6RDG - chains S and Z of the 20 polymer chains in the assembly; structure by electron microscopy, 2.90 A resolution.

[Chain S]
Molecule: ATP synthase gamma chain, mitochondrial
Source organism: Polytomella sp. Pringsheim 198.80
UniProt: Q4LDE7 (Q4LDE7_9CHLO); residue numbers follow UniProt; this construct covers 1-317
Amino-acid sequence (317 residues; each row starts with the number of its first residue):
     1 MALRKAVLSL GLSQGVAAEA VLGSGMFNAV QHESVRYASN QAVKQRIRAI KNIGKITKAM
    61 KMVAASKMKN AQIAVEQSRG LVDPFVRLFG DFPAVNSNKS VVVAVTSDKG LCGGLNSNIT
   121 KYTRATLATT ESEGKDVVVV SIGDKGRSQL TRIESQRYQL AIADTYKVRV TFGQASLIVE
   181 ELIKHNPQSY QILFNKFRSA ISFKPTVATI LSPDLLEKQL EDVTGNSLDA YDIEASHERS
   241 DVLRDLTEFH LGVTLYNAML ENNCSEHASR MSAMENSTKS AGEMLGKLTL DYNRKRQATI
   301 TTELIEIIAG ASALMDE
Not modelled in the structure: 1-38, 316-317

[Chain Z]
Molecule: ATP synthase subunit beta
Source organism: Polytomella sp. Pringsheim 198.80
Notes: EC 7.1.2.2
UniProt: A0ZW41 (A0ZW41_9CHLO); numbering as in UniProt (aligned over 1-574)
Amino-acid sequence (574 residues; row label = number of the first residue in the row):
     1 MALRYAAGLA KNVVQRQGAS LNIARAFAAE PAPAIDAGYV SQVIGPVVDV RFDGELPSIL
    61 SSLEVEGHSV RLVLEVAQHM GDNTVRCIAM DSTDGLVRGQ KVVDTGSPIK VPVGRGTLGR
   121 IMNVIGEPVD EQGPIDAADI WSIHREAPEF TEQSTEQEIL VTGIKVVDLL APYQRGGKIG
   181 LFGGAGVGKT VLIMELINNV AKAHGGFSVF AGVGERTREG NDLYREMIES GVIKLGAERG
   241 NSKCTLVYGQ MNEPPGARAR VALTGLTVAE YFRDIEGQDV LLFVDNIFRF TQANSEVSAL
   301 LGRIPSAVGY QPTLATDLGG LQERITTTTK GSITSVQAVY VPADDLTDPA PATTFAHLDA
   361 TTVLSRSIAE LGIYPAVDPL DSTSRMLNPN VIGAEHYNVA RGVQKVLQDY KNLQDIIAIL
   421 GMDELSEEDK LTVARARKIQ RFLSQPFQVA EVFTGTPGKY VDLADTISGF QGVLTGKYDD
   481 LPEMAFYMVG DIKEVKEKAD KMAKDIASRK EADNKKVSEE LKDIPSLDKL VSEIKEVVIE
   541 EDDGLEEDFK AEALSSETVV LNEEGKSVPL PKKN
Not modelled in the structure: 1-32
Construct notes: conflict A350 (Gly in A0ZW41), L387 (Arg in A0ZW41)
Metal / ion sites: Mg2+: T190, E215 (together with ADP)
Ligand contacts:
  - ADP (adenosine-5'-diphosphate): A185, G186, V187, G188, K189, T190, V191, R216, E219, Y374, F447, A450, F453, T454
  - ATP (adenosine-5'-triphosphate): S384, R385, L387, N388, Y397, R401

[Interface between chain S and chain Z]
Residue-residue contacts (17; chain S residue first):
  R46(S) with D415(Z), salt bridge
  G110(S) with E424(Z)
  L111(S) with E424(Z)
  G113(S) with D423(Z); E424(Z)
  G114(S) with D423(Z)
  S117(S) with D423(Z)
  R152(S) with E427(Z); E428(Z), salt bridge
  S277(S) with I419(Z), hydrogen bond (side chain-backbone); L420(Z)
  S280(S) with A418(Z), hydrogen bond (side chain-backbone); I419(Z)
  M284(S) with A418(Z), hydrophobic; I419(Z), hydrophobic
  A309(S) with I304(Z)
  A313(S) with I304(Z), hydrophobic
Other interface residues (no listed pair), chain S (14 interface residues in all): I53, M274
Other interface residues (no listed pair), chain Z (10 interface residues in all): P305

[In short]
Chain S and chain Z form an interface of 14 and 10 residues respectively; the contacts include 2 hydrogen
bonds and 2 salt bridges. Polar pairs include R46(S)-D415(Z), R152(S)-E428(Z) and S277(S)-I419(Z). Bound to
chain Z: ATP and ADP.
Here chain S is ATP synthase gamma chain, mitochondrial and chain Z is ATP synthase subunit beta, both from
Polytomella sp. Pringsheim 198.80. Entry 6RDG (CryoEM structure of Polytomella F-ATP synthase, Primary rotary
state 3, focussed refinement of F1 head and ...) was determined by electron microscopy together with 6RD4,
6RD5, 6RD6, 6RD7, 6RD8, 6RD9 and 46 further entries from the same study.
